PDB entry 8GLK | electron microscopy, 2.80 A resolution | chains A and F of the 4 polymer chains in the assembly

== Chain A ==
Molecule: Protein involved in gliding motility SprA
Source organism: Flavobacterium johnsoniae
UniProt: A0A1M5G5I4 (A0A1M5G5I4_FLAJO); residues 1-2403 here = UniProt positions 1-2403
Sequence (2403 residues; row label = number of the first residue in the row):
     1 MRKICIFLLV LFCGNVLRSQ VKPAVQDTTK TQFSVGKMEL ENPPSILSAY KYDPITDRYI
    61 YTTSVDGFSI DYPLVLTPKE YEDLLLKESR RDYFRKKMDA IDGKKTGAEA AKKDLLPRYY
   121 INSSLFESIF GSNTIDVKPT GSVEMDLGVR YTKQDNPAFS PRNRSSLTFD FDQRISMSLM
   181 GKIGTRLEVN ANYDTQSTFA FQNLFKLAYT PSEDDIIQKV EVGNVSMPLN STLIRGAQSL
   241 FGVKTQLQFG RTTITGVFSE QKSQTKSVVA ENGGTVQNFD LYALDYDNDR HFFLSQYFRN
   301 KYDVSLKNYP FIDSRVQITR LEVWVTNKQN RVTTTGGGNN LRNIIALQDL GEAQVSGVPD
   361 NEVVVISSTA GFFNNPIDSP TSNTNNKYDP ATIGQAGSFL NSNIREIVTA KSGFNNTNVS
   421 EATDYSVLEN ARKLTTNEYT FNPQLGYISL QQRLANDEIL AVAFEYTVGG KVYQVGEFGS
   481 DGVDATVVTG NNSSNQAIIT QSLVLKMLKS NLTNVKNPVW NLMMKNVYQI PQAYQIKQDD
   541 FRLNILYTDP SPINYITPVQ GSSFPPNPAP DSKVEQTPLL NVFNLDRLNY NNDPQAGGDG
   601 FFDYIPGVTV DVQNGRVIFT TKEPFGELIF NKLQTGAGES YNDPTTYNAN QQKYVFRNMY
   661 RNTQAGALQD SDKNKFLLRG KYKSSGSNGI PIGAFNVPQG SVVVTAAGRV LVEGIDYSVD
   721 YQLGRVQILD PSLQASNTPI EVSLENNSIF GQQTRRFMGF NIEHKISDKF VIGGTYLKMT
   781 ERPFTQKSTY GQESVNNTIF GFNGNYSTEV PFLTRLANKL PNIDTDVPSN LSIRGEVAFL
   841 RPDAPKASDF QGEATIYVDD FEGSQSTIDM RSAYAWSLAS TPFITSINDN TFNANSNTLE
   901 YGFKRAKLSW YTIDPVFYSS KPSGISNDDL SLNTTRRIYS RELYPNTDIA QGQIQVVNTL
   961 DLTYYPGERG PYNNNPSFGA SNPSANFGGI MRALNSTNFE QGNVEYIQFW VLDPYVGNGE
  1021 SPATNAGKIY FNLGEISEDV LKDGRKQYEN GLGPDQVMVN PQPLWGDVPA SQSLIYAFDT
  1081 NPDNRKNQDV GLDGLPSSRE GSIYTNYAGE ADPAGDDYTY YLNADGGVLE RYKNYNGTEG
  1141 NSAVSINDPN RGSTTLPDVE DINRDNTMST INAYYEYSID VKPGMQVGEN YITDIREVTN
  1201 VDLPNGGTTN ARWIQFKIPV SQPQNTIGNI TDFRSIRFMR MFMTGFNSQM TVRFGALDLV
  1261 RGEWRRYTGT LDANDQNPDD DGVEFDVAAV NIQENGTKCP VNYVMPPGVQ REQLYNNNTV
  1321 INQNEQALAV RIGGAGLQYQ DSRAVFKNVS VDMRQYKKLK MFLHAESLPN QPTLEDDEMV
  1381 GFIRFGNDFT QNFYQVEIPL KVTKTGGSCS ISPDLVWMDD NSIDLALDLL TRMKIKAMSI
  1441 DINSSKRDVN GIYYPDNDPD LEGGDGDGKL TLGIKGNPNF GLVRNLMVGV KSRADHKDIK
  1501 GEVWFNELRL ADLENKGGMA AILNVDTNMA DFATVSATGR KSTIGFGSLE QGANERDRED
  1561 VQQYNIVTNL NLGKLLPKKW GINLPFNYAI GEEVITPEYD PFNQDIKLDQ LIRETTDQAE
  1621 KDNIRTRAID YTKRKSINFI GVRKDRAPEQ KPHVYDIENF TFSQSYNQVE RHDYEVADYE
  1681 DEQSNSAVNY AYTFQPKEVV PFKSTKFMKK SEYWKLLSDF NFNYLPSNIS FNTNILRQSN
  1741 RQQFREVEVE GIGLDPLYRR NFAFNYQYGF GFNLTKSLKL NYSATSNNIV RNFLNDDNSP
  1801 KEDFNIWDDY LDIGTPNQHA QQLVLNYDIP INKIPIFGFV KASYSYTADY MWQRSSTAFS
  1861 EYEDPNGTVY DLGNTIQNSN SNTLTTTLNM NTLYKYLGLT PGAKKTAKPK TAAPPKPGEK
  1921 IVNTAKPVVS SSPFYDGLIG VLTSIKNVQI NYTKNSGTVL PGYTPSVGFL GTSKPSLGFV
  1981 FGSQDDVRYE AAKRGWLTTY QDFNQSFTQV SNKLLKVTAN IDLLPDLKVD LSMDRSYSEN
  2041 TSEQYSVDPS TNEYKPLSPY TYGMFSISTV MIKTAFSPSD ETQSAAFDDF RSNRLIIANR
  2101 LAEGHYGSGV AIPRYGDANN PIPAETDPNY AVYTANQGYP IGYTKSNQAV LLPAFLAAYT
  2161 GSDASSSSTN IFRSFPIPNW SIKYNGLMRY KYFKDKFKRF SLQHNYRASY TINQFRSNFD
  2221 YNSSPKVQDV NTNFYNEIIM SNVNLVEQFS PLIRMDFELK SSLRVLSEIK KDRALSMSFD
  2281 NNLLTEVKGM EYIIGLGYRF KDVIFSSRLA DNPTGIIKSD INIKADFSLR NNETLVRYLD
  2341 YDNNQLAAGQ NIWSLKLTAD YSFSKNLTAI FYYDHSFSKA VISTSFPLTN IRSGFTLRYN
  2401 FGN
Not modelled in the structure: 1-128, 1697-1720, 1893-1940, 2306-2315, 2402-2403
Ligand contacts: Lauryl Maltose Neopentyl Glycol (LMN): V143, E144, M145, F2363, S2364, K2365, N2366, L2367, L2397, Y2399

== Chain F ==
Molecule: Type IX secretion system protein PorV domain-containing protein
Source organism: Flavobacterium johnsoniae
UniProt: A5FJM7 (A5FJM7_FLAJ1); numbering as in UniProt (aligned over 1-402)
Sequence (402 residues; numbered 1 to 402; the number before each row is that of its first residue):
     1 MKKISLLLIC LLITTFAKAQ DIERPITTGV PFLLVAADAR AAGLGDQGVA TSSDVFSQQW
    61 NPAKYAFAED AQGLSISYTP YLTDLANDIS LGQVTYYNKI NDRSAFAGSF RYFGFGGIEL
   121 RQTGDPNEPT REVNPNEFAL DGSYSLKLSE TFSMAVAARY IRSNLKVATE EIDASAAGSF
   181 AVDVAGFYQS EEIAYSDFNG RWRAGFNIQN LGPKISYDHD DLSANFLPAN LRVGGGFDFI
   241 FDDYNKLGVS LELTKLLVPT PPGPGTPYDA NGDGDFTDPG DISQSQADEA NYKKYKDIGW
   301 VSGIFKSFGD APGGFSEELK EITYSAAAEY MYQDAFAMRL GYYHESPMKG AKQFFSLGAG
   361 FKYSMIKVDV SYLFSASKVK NPLENTLRFS LTFNFGDKYE TY
Not modelled in the structure: 1-20, 268-282
Ligand contacts: Lauryl Maltose Neopentyl Glycol (LMN): Q72, L74, I76, Y96, N98, M365, F393, F395, G396

== How chain A and chain F interact ==
Residue-residue contacts (160; chain A residue first):
  I129(A) with Y330(F)
  F130(A) with Y330(F); Y332(F), hydrophobic
  S132(A) with Y332(F), hydrogen bond (backbone-side chain)
  N133(A) with Y332(F); Q333(F)
  I135(A) with Q333(F); A335(F), hydrophobic
  V137(A) with Y363(F)
  P139(A) with Y363(F)
  V143(A) with L391(F), hydrophobic
  M145(A) with I76(F), hydrophobic; V94(F), hydrophobic
  R150(A) with E132(F), salt bridge; N134(F), hydrogen bond
  T152(A) with R131(F)
  Q154(A) with R131(F), hydrogen bond
  F159(A) with R131(F); A168(F); T169(F); E170(F)
  R162(A) with D173(F), salt bridge; S175(F), hydrogen bond; H219(F)
  N163(A) with A168(F); T169(F), hydrogen bond (side chain-backbone); I172(F), hydrogen bond (side chain-backbone); D173(F); A174(F), hydrogen bond (side chain-backbone)
  T168(A) with N134(F), hydrogen bond; N136(F); N164(F)
  F169(A) with F110(F), hydrophobic; Y112(F), hydrogen bond (backbone-side chain); N134(F)
  D170(A) with N134(F), hydrogen bond
  F171(A) with G92(F); V94(F), hydrophobic; F110(F), hydrophobic; Y112(F), hydrophobic
  D172(A) with D88(F)
  Q173(A) with I76(F); S77(F), hydrogen bond (side chain-backbone); Y78(F); G92(F); Q93(F)
  I175(A) with Y78(F), hydrophobic; F389(F), hydrophobic
  M177(A) with V368(F), hydrophobic; F389(F), hydrophobic; L391(F), hydrophobic
  L179(A) with F361(F), hydrophobic
  I183(A) with Y332(F), hydrophobic; F336(F), hydrophobic; F361(F), hydrophobic
  L187(A) with F336(F), hydrophobic
  V189(A) with F361(F), hydrophobic
  Y193(A) with Y78(F); P80(F); L387(F), hydrogen bond (side chain-backbone); F389(F)
  T195(A) with Y78(F)
  Q196(A) with N87(F)
  S197(A) with N87(F), hydrogen bond (backbone-side chain)
  F199(A) with Y78(F); P80(F), hydrophobic; T83(F); N87(F)
  F205(A) with A359(F), hydrophobic; F361(F), hydrophobic; V370(F), hydrophobic
  L207(A) with F361(F), hydrophobic
  F241(A) with Y372(F), hydrophobic; F374(F); L387(F), hydrophobic
  E260(A) with Y372(F), hydrogen bond; F374(F); N385(F)
  K262(A) with Y372(F), hydrogen bond
  R331(A) with D125(F)
  I749(A) with D84(F)
  F750(A) with D84(F); L85(F)
  T754(A) with K380(F), hydrogen bond; N385(F), hydrogen bond
  R756(A) with F374(F); S375(F), hydrogen bond (side chain-backbone)
  R782(A) with S375(F); S377(F), hydrogen bond (side chain-backbone); E384(F), salt bridge
  F784(A) with K380(F)
  Y874(A) with E170(F), hydrogen bond
  T912(A) with E171(F)
  P915(A) with D173(F)
  S919(A) with D173(F); D218(F); H219(F)
  R937(A) with D218(F), hydrogen bond (side chain-backbone); D220(F), salt bridge
  Y939(A) with D220(F), hydrogen bond; S223(F)
  R941(A) with L222(F); Y292(F)
  Q951(A) with T27(F), hydrogen bond; T28(F); P31(F); L165(F); N225(F), hydrogen bond
  G952(A) with L165(F); K166(F); Y217(F)
  Q953(A) with L165(F); K166(F)
  I954(A) with I172(F), hydrophobic
  Q955(A) with D218(F); S223(F); N225(F), hydrogen bond
  V956(A) with D218(F)
  N958(A) with E171(F), hydrogen bond (side chain-backbone); I172(F)
  E1197(A) with E289(F)
  V1198(A) with E289(F)
  T1199(A) with Q286(F), hydrogen bond; E289(F), hydrogen bond (backbone-side chain)
  N1200(A) with E289(F); A290(F); K293(F)
  D1202(A) with L222(F); K293(F), salt bridge; K296(F), salt bridge; D297(F)
  L1203(A) with L222(F)
  P1204(A) with L222(F)
  T1208(A) with K293(F)
  Q1310(A) with D21(F)
  Q1313(A) with D21(F); I22(F); V379(F)
  Y1315(A) with G350(F), hydrogen bond (side chain-backbone); K352(F), hydrogen bond; V379(F), hydrophobic; K380(F)
  N1317(A) with P31(F); F115(F); L165(F)
  N1318(A) with P31(F); F32(F); V35(F); Y81(F), hydrogen bond
  V1320(A) with I22(F), hydrophobic
  S1408(A) with Q284(F), hydrogen bond
  S1410(A) with Q284(F)
  Q2350(A) with N127(F)
  I2352(A) with P129(F), hydrophobic
  S2378(A) with P129(F)
  L2388(A) with P129(F); T130(F)
  Y2399(A) with M365(F); F393(F), hydrophobic
  F2401(A) with I366(F), hydrophobic
Interface residues without a listed pair, chain A (95 interface residues in all): K138, N156, A158, L167, T198, A200, G242, V243, G751, P783, Y918, T1297, R1311, S2385, N2390
Interface residues without a listed pair, chain F (99 interface residues in all): G29, V30, F113, G124, E128, E137, F138, R162, S163, S285, L357, L373, A376, K378, P382, R388

== Summary ==
95 residues of chain A face 99 of chain F across their interface; the contacts include 32 hydrogen bonds and 6
salt bridges. Among the polar pairs are R150(A)-E132(F), R162(A)-D173(F) and R782(A)-E384(F). Lauryl Maltose
Neopentyl Glycol is bound between chain A and chain F.
Chain A is Protein involved in gliding motility SprA and chain F is Type IX secretion system protein PorV
domain-containing protein, both from Flavobacterium johnsoniae; the structure, The Type 9 Secretion System
dGldL peak II, NucA substrate bound complex, was determined by electron microscopy.
